Entry 2R89 (X-ray diffraction, 3.40 A resolution); this record covers chain A.

[Chain A]
Name: Long-chain fatty acid transport protein
From: Escherichia coli
UniProt: P10384 (FADL_ECOLI); aligned to UniProt positions 26-443 over residues 4-421 (the alignment contains insertions or deletions, so no single offset holds)
Chain sequence (424 residues; row label = number of the first residue in the row):
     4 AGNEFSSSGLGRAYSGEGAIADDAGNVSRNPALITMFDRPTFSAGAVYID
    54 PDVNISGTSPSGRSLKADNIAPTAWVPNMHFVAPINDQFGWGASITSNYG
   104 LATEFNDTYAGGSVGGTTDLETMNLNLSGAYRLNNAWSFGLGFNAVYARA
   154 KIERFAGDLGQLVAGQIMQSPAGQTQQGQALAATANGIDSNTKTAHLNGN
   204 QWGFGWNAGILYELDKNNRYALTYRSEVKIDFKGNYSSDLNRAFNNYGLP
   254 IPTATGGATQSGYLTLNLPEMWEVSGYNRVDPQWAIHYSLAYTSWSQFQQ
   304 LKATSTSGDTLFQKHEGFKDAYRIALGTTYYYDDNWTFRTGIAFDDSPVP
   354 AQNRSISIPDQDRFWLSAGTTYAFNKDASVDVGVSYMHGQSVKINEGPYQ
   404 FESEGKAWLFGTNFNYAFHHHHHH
Not modelled in the structure: 4, 236-266, 300-322, 422-427
Sequence notes: conflict T197 (Ile222 in P10384); expression tag (422-427)
From the paper describing this entry:
  - conformationally variable residues (order/disorder transition): F235 to L267, S299 to A324
  - mutagenesis - D323A: abolished growth in response to palmitate

[Summary]
The paper reports that D323A abolishes growth in response to palmitate; conformational variability at F235 and
S299.
Chain A is Long-chain fatty acid transport protein (Escherichia coli); the structure, Crystal structure of the
long-chain fatty acid transporter FadL mutant delta N3, was determined by X-ray diffraction, deposited
together with 3PF1, 3PGR, 3PGS, 3PGU and 2R8A.
